3L7I - chains B and D of the 4 polymer chains in the assembly; structure by X-ray diffraction, 2.70 A resolution.

# Chain B (and D)
Protein: Teichoic acid biosynthesis protein F
Organism: Staphylococcus epidermidis
Notes: EC 2.7.8.12; fragment: TagF; chain D of this document is another copy of the same molecule, construct and numbering; everything in this record applies to it too
UniProtKB: Q5HLM5 (Q5HLM5_STAEQ); residues 1-721 here = UniProt positions 1-721
Sequence (729 residues; row label = number of the first residue in the row):
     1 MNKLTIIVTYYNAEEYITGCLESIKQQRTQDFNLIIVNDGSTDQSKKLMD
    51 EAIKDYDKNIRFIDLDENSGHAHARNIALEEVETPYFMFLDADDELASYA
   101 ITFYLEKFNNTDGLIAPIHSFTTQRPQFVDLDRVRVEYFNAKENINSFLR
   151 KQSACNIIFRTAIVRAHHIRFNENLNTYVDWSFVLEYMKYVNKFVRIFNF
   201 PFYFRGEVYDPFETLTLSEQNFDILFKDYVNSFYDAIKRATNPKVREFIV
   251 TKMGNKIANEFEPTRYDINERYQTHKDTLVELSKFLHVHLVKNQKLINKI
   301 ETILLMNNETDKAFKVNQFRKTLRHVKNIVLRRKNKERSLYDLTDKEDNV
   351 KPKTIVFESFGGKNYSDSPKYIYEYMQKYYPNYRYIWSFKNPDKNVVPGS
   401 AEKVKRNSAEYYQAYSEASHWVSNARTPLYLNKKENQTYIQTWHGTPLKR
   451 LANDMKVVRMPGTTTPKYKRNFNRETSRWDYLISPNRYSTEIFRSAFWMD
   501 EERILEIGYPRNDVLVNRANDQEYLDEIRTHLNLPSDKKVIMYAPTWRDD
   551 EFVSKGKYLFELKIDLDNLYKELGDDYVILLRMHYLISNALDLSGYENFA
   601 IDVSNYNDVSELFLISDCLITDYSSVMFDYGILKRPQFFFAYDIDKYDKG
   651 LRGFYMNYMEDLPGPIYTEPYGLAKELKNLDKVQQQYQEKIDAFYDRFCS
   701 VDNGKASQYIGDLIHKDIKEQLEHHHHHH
Not modelled in the structure: 1-312, 724-729 (chain D: 1-312, 554-557, 725-729)
Sequence notes: expression tag (722-729)
UniProt features mapped onto this chain:
  - binding site (CDP-glycerol): W443 to P447, R511, P545, T546, R582 to H584, S624, S625, D629

# Chain B / chain D interface
Residue-residue contacts - 18 pairs, chain B then chain D:
  A313(B) - K315(D)
  F314(B) - Q318(D)
  F314(B) - L343(D)
  K315(B) - A313(D)
  K315(B) - K315(D)
  K315(B) - Q318(D)  hydrogen bond (backbone-side chain)
  Q318(B) - F314(D)
  Q318(B) - K315(D)  hydrogen bond (side chain-backbone)
  Q318(B) - Q318(D)
  Q318(B) - F319(D)
  F319(B) - Q318(D)
  F319(B) - T322(D)
  T322(B) - F319(D)
  T322(B) - T322(D)
  T322(B) - L323(D)
  L323(B) - T322(D)
  L323(B) - V326(D)  hydrophobic
  L343(B) - F314(D)  hydrophobic
Also at the interface, not in a pair above, chain B (9 interface residues in all): V326
Also at the interface, not in a pair above, chain D (10 interface residues in all): K346

# In short
The interface between chain B and chain D involves 9 residues on one side and 10 on the other, with 2 hydrogen
bonds. The hydrogen-bonded pair is K315(B)-Q318(D). UniProt lists 14 CDP-glycerol-binding residues on chain B.
Both chains are Teichoic acid biosynthesis protein F (Staphylococcus epidermidis). Entry 3L7I (Structure of
the Wall Teichoic Acid Polymerase TagF) was determined by X-ray diffraction together with 3L7J, 3L7K, 3L7L and
3L7M from the same study.
